PDB entry 6SL8 | X-ray diffraction, 1.53 A resolution | chain A

# Chain A
Protein: L-2,4-diaminobutyric acid acetyltransferase
Organism: Geobacillus sp. (strain Y412MC10)
Notes: EC 2.3.1.178
Reference sequence: D3EKC1 (D3EKC1_GEOS4); numbering as in UniProt (aligned over 1-170)
Chain sequence (186 residues; row label = number of the first residue in the row; numbers below 1 keep their minus sign (Trp-9 is residue -9)):
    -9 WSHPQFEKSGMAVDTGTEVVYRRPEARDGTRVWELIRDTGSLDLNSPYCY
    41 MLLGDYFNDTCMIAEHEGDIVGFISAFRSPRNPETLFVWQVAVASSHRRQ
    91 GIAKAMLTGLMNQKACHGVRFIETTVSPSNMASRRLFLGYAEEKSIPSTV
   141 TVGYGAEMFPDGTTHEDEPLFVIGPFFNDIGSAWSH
Unresolved in the structure: -9 to 7, 169-176
Construct notes: expression tag (-9 to 0, 171-176)
Bound ions: Na+ site 1: Asn35, Ser36 (together with 2,4-diaminobutyric acid); Na+ site 2: His87 (together with 2,4-diaminobutyric acid)
Small-molecule neighbours:
  - 2,4-diaminobutyric acid (DAB), molecule 1: Leu32, Asp33, Tyr38, Trp79, Gln80, Thr114, Thr115, His155, Glu158
  - 2,4-diaminobutyric acid (DAB), molecule 2: Val81, Val83, Arg88, Arg89, Gly91, Ile92, Ala93, Ala122, Ser123, Leu126
From the paper describing this entry:
  - binding site for 2,4-diaminobutyric acid: Asp33, Tyr38, Trp79, Gln80, His155, Glu158
  - contacts within the chain: Asp33-His155
  - mutagenesis - D33A, H155A: decreased catalytic activity on 2,4-diaminobutyric acid
  - mutagenesis - Y38A, Q80A, T115A, E158A: abolished catalytic activity on 2,4-diaminobutyric acid
  - mutagenesis - Y38A, Q80A, T115A: decreased catalytic activity

# Overview
Bound to chain A: 2,4-diaminobutyric acid. The Na+ site 1 is built by Asn35 and Ser36. From the paper: a
binding site for 2,4-diaminobutyric acid at Asp33, Tyr38 and Trp79 among others; Y38A, Q80A and T115A, among
others, abolish catalytic activity on 2,4-diaminobutyric acid; 6 substitutions were tested in all.
Chain A is L-2,4-diaminobutyric acid acetyltransferase (Geobacillus sp. (strain Y412MC10)); the structure,
Diaminobutyrate acetyltransferase EctA from Paenibacillus lautus in complex with its substrate
L-2,4-diaminobutyric acid (DAB), was determined by X-ray diffraction together with 6SJY, 6SK1, 6SLK and 6SLL
from the same study.
